PDB entry 6HVU | X-ray diffraction, 2.90 A resolution | chains I and Y of the 28 polymer chains in the assembly

== Chain I ==
Name: Proteasome subunit beta type-3
Source organism: Saccharomyces cerevisiae S288C
Notes: EC 3.4.25.1
UniProt: P25451 (PSB3_YEAST); residues 0-204 here correspond to UniProt positions 1-205 (UniProt number = residue number + 1)
Amino-acid sequence (205 residues; numbered 0 to 204; the number before each row is that of its first residue; numbering starts at 0):
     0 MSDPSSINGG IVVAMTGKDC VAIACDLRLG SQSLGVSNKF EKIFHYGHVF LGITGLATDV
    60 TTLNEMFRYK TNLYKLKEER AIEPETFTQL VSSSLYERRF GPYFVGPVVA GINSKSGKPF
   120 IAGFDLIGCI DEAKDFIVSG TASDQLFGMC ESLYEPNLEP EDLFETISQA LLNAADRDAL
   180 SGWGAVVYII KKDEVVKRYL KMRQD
Unresolved in the structure: 0
Bound ions: Mg2+ site 1: A174, S180; Mg2+ site 2: D204 (shared with A165(Y), D168(Y) of chain Y)
Ligand contacts: GTW (N-[(2S)-1-[[(2S)-1-[[(2S)-1-[4-(aminomethyl)phenyl]-4-methylsulfonyl-butan-2-yl]amino]-3-cyclohexyl-1-oxidanylidene-propan-2-yl]amino]-4-methyl-1-oxidanylidene-pentan-2-yl]-2-methyl-1,3-thiazole-5-carboxamide): D124, L125, I126, C128
Swiss-Prot annotation at these positions:
  - modified residue: S30 (Phosphoserine)
  - cross-link: K69 (Glycyl lysine isopeptide (Lys-Gly) (interchain with G-Cter in ubiquitin))

== Chain Y ==
Name: Proteasome subunit beta type-5
Source organism: Saccharomyces cerevisiae S288C
Notes: EC 3.4.25.1
UniProt: P30656 (PSB5_YEAST); residues 1-212 here correspond to UniProt positions 76-287 (UniProt number = residue number + 75)
Amino-acid sequence (212 residues; row label = number of the first residue in the row):
     1 TTTLAFRFQG GIIVAVDSRA TAGNWVASQT VKKVIEINPF LLGTMAGGAA DCQFWETWLG
    61 SQCRLHELRE KERISVAAAS KILSNLVYQY KGAGLSMGTM ICGYTRKEGP TIYYVDSDGT
   121 RLKGDIFCVG SGQTFAYGVL DSNYKWDLSV EDALYLGKRS ILAAAHRDAY SGGSVNLYHV
   181 TEDGWIYHGN HDVGELFWKV KEEEGSFNNV IG
Glycans and other covalent adducts: compound GTW linked to T1
Bound ions: Mg2+: A165, D168 (shared with D204(I) of chain I)
Ligand contacts: GTW (N-[(2S)-1-[[(2S)-1-[[(2S)-1-[4-(aminomethyl)phenyl]-4-methylsulfonyl-butan-2-yl]amino]-3-cyclohexyl-1-oxidanylidene-propan-2-yl]amino]-4-methyl-1-oxidanylidene-pentan-2-yl]-2-methyl-1,3-thiazole-5-carboxamide): R19, A20, T21, A22, A27, V31, K32, K33, M45, A46, G47, G48, A49, Q53, G130, S131, Y170

== Chain I / chain Y interface ==
Pairs across the interface (45; chain I residue first):
  L26(I) - I211(Y)  hydrophobic
  R27(I) - A169(Y)
  S32(I) - R167(Y)
  S32(I) - D168(Y)
  S32(I) - A169(Y)  hydrogen bond (backbone-backbone)
  S32(I) - Y170(Y)
  L33(I) - F135(Y)  hydrophobic
  L33(I) - R167(Y)
  G34(I) - R167(Y)  hydrogen bond (backbone-side chain)
  V35(I) - R167(Y)  hydrogen bond (backbone-side chain)
  N37(I) - N209(Y)  hydrogen bond (side chain-backbone)
  N37(I) - V210(Y)
  K38(I) - N209(Y)  hydrogen bond (side chain-backbone)
  K38(I) - I211(Y)
  Q144(I) - W25(Y)
  D175(I) - Q29(Y)
  R176(I) - W25(Y)
  R176(I) - V26(Y)  hydrogen bond (side chain-backbone)
  R176(I) - A27(Y)  hydrogen bond (side chain-backbone)
  R176(I) - S28(Y)
  D177(I) - N24(Y)
  D177(I) - V26(Y)
  A178(I) - N24(Y)  hydrogen bond (backbone-backbone)
  A178(I) - V26(Y)
  A178(I) - A169(Y)
  A178(I) - Y170(Y)  hydrophobic
  L179(I) - N24(Y)
  W182(I) - H166(Y)  hydrogen bond (side chain-backbone)
  W182(I) - R167(Y)
  K200(I) - W198(Y)
  M201(I) - W198(Y)
  R202(I) - Q29(Y)
  R202(I) - G173(Y)  hydrogen bond (side chain-backbone)
  R202(I) - D192(Y)  salt bridge
  R202(I) - G194(Y)
  Q203(I) - H166(Y)  hydrogen bond (backbone-side chain)
  Q203(I) - F197(Y)
  Q203(I) - W198(Y)
  Q203(I) - V210(Y)
  D204(I) - R19(Y)  salt bridge
  D204(I) - A165(Y)
  D204(I) - S171(Y)
  D204(I) - G172(Y)
  D204(I) - G173(Y)  hydrogen bond (side chain-backbone)
  D204(I) - V193(Y)
Other interface residues (no listed pair), chain I (23 interface residues in all): S5, Q31, Y198

== In short ==
The interface between chain I and chain Y involves 23 residues on one side and 25 on the other; the contacts
include 12 hydrogen bonds and 2 salt bridges. Among the polar pairs are R202(I)-D192(Y), D204(I)-R19(Y) and
G34(I)-R167(Y). Bound to chain I: compound GTW.
Here chain I is Proteasome subunit beta type-3 and chain Y is Proteasome subunit beta type-5, both from
Saccharomyces cerevisiae S288C. Entry 6HVU (Yeast 20S proteasome with human beta2i (1-53) in complex with 29)
was determined by X-ray diffraction together with 6HTB, 6HTC, 6HTD, 6HTP, 6HTR, 6HUB and 30 further entries
from the same study.
